PDB entry 4OVH | X-ray diffraction, 2.25 A resolution | chains A and B

[Chain A (and B)]
Protein: DNA polymerase III subunit beta
Source organism: Escherichia coli
Notes: EC 2.7.7.7; chain B of this document is another copy of the same molecule, construct and numbering; everything in this record applies to it too
Reference sequence: U6NCW5 (U6NCW5_ECOLI); residues 1-366 here = UniProt positions 1-366
Chain sequence (366 residues; each row starts with the number of its first residue):
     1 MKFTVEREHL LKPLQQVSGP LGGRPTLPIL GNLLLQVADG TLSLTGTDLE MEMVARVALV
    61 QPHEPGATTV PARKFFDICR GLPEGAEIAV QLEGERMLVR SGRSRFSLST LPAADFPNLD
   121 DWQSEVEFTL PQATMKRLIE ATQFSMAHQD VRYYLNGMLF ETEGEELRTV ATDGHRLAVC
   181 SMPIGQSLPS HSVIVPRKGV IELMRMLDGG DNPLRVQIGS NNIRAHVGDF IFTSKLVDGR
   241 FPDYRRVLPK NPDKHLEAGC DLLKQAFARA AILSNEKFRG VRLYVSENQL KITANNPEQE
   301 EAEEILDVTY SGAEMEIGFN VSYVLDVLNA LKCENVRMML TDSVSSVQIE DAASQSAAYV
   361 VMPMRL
Not modelled in the structure: 25-26, 365-366 (chain B: fully traced)

[How chain A and chain B interact]
Residue-residue contacts - 62 pairs, chain A then chain B:
  Pro-71(A) with Glu-300(B)
  Lys-74(A) with Asn-296(B); Glu-300(B), salt bridge
  Asp-77(A) with Ile-272(B)
  Ile-78(A) with Ile-272(B)
  Gly-81(A) with Arg-269(B), hydrogen bond (backbone-side chain)
  Leu-82(A) with Arg-269(B)
  Arg-96(A) with Glu-298(B), hydrogen bond (side chain-backbone); Gln-299(B); Glu-300(B)
  Arg-103(A) with Gln-289(B); Glu-303(B); Glu-304(B); Ile-305(B), hydrogen bond (backbone-backbone); Leu-306(B); Asp-307(B), salt bridge
  Ser-104(A) with Arg-269(B); Glu-303(B); Glu-304(B), hydrogen bond
  Arg-105(A) with Ala-302(B); Glu-303(B), hydrogen bond (backbone-backbone)
  Phe-106(A) with Arg-269(B); Glu-301(B); Ala-302(B), hydrophobic; Glu-304(B)
  Ser-107(A) with Glu-300(B); Glu-301(B), hydrogen bond (backbone-backbone)
  Leu-108(A) with Leu-273(B), hydrophobic; Glu-300(B)
  Ser-109(A) with Glu-300(B), hydrogen bond
  Gln-265(A) with Gly-81(B)
  Arg-269(A) with Gly-81(B), hydrogen bond (side chain-backbone); Leu-82(B); Ser-104(B)
  Ile-272(A) with Lys-74(B); Asp-77(B); Ile-78(B)
  Leu-273(A) with Phe-106(B), hydrophobic; Leu-108(B), hydrophobic
  Asn-296(A) with Lys-74(B)
  Glu-298(A) with Lys-74(B), salt bridge; Arg-96(B), hydrogen bond (backbone-side chain)
  Gln-299(A) with Arg-96(B), hydrogen bond (backbone-side chain)
  Glu-300(A) with Pro-71(B); Lys-74(B), salt bridge; Arg-96(B); Ser-107(B); Leu-108(B); Ser-109(B), hydrogen bond (side chain-backbone)
  Glu-301(A) with Phe-106(B); Ser-107(B), hydrogen bond (backbone-backbone)
  Ala-302(A) with Arg-105(B); Phe-106(B), hydrophobic
  Glu-303(A) with Arg-103(B); Ser-104(B); Arg-105(B), salt bridge
  Glu-304(A) with Arg-103(B); Ser-104(B), hydrogen bond; Phe-106(B)
  Ile-305(A) with Arg-103(B), hydrogen bond (backbone-backbone)
  Leu-306(A) with Arg-103(B)
  Asp-307(A) with Arg-103(B), salt bridge
Also at the interface, not in a pair above, chain A (31 interface residues in all): Pro-83, Gln-289
Also at the interface, not in a pair above, chain B (30 interface residues in all): Pro-83

[In short]
Chain A and chain B form an interface of 31 and 30 residues respectively; the contacts include 14 hydrogen
bonds and 6 salt bridges. Polar contacts include Lys-74(A)/Glu-300(B), Arg-103(A)/Asp-307(B) and
Glu-298(A)/Lys-74(B).
Chain A and chain B are both DNA polymerase III subunit beta (Escherichia coli); the structure, E. coli
sliding clamp in complex with
(R)-6-bromo-9-(2-(carboxymethylamino)-2-oxoethyl)-2,3,4,9-tetrahydro-1H-carbazole-2-carboxylic acid, was
determined by X-ray diffraction together with 4OVF, 4OVG, 4PNU, 4PNV and 4PNW from the same study.
